Entry 2PAD (X-ray diffraction, 2.80 A resolution); this record covers chain A.

# Chain A
Protein: Papain
Source organism: Carica papaya
Notes: EC 3.4.22.2
UniProt: P00784 (PAPA1_CARPA); residues 1-212 here correspond to UniProt positions 134-345 (UniProt number = residue number + 133)
Chain sequence (212 residues; numbered 1 to 212; the number before each row is that of its first residue):
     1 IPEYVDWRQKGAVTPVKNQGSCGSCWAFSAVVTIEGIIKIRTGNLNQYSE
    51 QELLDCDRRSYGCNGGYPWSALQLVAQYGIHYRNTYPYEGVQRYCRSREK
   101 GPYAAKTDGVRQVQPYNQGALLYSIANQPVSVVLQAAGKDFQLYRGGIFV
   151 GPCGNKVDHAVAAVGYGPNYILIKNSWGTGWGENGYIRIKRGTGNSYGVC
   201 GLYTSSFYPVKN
Cystine bridges: Cys22-Cys63, Cys56-Cys95, Cys153-Cys200
Glycans and other covalent adducts: cysteine (CYS) linked to Cys25
Differences from the reference sequence: conflict Gln47 (Glu180 in P00784), Gln118 (Glu251 in P00784), Gln135 (Glu268 in P00784)
Ligand contacts: cysteine (CYS): Gln19, Gly23, Ser24, Ala136, Ala137, Asp158, His159, Trp177
Curated features (UniProtKB/Swiss-Prot):
  - active site: Cys25, His159, Asn175
  - binding site (E64): Cys25
  - binding site (leupeptin): Cys25

# In short
Chain A binds cysteine. From UniProt: 3 active-site residues, E64-binding residue Cys25 and leupeptin-binding
residue Cys25.
Chain A is Papain (Carica papaya); the structure, Binding of chloromethyl ketone substrate analogues to
crystalline papain, was determined by X-ray diffraction together with 1PAD, 4PAD, 5PAD and 6PAD from the same
study.
